PDB entry 7Q57 | electron microscopy, 13.00 A resolution (very low resolution: no residue pairs are listed; an interface is given only as per-side residue counts) | chains O and Q of the 20 polymer chains in the assembly

[Chain O (and Q)]
Molecule: Glyceraldehyde-3-phosphate dehydrogenase B, chloroplastic
Organism: Spinacia oleracea
Notes: EC 1.2.1.13; chain Q of this document is another copy of the same molecule, construct and numbering; everything in this record applies to it too
Reference sequence: P12860 (G3PB_SPIOL); the construct lacks a stretch of the UniProt sequence and is renumbered around it, so the offset changes along the chain: -83 to 18 = UniProt 1-102; 19-34 = UniProt 105-120; 36-60 = UniProt 121-145; 61-122 = UniProt 147-208; 4 more segments
Chain sequence (451 residues; each row starts with the number of its first residue; note: 2 numbers in that range are skipped by the numbering (no residue carries them; nothing is unmodelled there); a row labelled like 18A-18B holds insertion residues (18A, then the next letters in order); numbers below 1 keep their minus sign (Met-83 is residue -83)):
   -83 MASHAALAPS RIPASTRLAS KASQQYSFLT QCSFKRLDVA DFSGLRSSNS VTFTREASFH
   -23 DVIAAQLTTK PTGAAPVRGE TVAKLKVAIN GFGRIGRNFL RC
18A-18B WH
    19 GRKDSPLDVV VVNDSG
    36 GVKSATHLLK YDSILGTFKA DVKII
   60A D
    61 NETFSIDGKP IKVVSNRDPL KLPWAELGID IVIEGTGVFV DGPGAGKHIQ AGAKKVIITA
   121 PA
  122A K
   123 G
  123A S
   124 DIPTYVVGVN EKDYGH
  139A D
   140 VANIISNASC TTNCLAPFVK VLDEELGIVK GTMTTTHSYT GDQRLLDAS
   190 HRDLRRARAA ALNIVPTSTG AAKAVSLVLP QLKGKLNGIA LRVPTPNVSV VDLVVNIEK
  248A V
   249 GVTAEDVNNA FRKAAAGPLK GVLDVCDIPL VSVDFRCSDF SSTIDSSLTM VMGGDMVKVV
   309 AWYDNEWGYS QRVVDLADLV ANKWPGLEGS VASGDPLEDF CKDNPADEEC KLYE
Not modelled in the structure: -83 to -1, 334-362
Residues lining bound ligands: NAD (nicotinamide-adenine-dinucleotide): Asn6, Gly7, Phe8, Gly9, Arg10, Ile11, Asn31, Asp32, Ser33, Asn76, Arg77, Gly95, Thr96, Gly97, Val98, Phe99, Thr119, Ala120, Cys149, Thr179, Asn313, Glu314, Tyr317
What the authors report for this chain:
  - catalytic residues: Cys149 (citing earlier work)

[How chain O and chain Q interact]
At this resolution (13 A) residue pairs are not listed: 46 residues of chain O and 46 of chain Q lie at the interface.

[Overview]
The chain O/chain Q interface involves 46 residues from each chain. Bound to chain O: NAD. From the paper: the
catalytic residue Cys149(O).
Both chains are Glyceraldehyde-3-phosphate dehydrogenase B, chloroplastic (Spinacia oleracea). Entry 7Q57
(Single Particle Cryo-EM structure of photosynthetic A10B10 glyceraldehyde-3-phospahte dehydrogenase from
Spinacia oleracea) was determined by electron microscopy, deposited together with 7Q53, 7Q54, 7Q55 and 7Q56.
